Entry 8SD0 (electron microscopy, 3.80 A resolution); this record covers chains A and B.

[Chain A]
Molecule: Antiviral innate immune response receptor RIG-I
Organism: Homo sapiens
Notes: EC 3.6.4.13
UniProt: O95786 (DDX58_HUMAN); residue numbers follow UniProt; this construct covers 1-925
Amino-acid sequence (925 residues; numbered 1 to 925; the number before each row is that of its first residue):
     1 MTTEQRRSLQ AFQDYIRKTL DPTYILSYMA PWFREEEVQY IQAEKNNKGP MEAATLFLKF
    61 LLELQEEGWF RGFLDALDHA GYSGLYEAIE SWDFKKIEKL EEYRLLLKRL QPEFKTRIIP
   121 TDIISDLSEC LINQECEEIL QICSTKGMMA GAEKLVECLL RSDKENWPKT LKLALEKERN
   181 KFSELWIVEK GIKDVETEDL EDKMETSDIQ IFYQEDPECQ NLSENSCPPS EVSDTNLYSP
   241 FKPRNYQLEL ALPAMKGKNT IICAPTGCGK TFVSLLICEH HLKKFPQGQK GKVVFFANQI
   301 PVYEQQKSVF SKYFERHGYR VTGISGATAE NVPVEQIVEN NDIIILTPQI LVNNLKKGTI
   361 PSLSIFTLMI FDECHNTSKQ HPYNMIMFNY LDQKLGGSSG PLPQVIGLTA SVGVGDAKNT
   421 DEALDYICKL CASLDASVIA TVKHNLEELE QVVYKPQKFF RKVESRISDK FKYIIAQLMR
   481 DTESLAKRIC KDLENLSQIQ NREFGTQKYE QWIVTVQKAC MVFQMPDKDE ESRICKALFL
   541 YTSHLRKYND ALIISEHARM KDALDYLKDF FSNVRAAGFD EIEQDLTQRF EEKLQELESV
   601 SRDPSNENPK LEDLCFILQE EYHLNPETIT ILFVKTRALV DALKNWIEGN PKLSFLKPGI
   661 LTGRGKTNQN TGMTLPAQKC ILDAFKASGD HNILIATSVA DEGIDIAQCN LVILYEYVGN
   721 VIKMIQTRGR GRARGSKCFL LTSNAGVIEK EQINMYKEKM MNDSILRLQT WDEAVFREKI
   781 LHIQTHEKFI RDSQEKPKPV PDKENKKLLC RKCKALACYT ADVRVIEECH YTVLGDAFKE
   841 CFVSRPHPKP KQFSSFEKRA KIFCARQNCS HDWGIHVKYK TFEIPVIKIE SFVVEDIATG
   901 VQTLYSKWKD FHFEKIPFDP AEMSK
Disordered / not traced: 1-241, 662-689, 700-706, 724-734, 924-925
Bound ions: Zn2+: Cys810, Cys864, Cys869
UniProt features mapped onto this chain:
  - motif: Asp372 to His375 (DECH box)
  - binding site (ATP): Ala264 to Thr271
  - binding site (Zn(2+)): Cys810, Cys813, Cys864, Cys869
  - modified residue: Ser8 (Microbial infection: Phosphoserine), Thr170 (Phosphothreonine), Asn495 (Microbial infection: Deamidated asparagine), Asn549 (Microbial infection: Deamidated asparagine), Thr770 (Phosphothreonine), Ser854 (Phosphoserine), Ser855 (Phosphoserine), Lys858 (N6-acetyllysine), Lys909 (N6-acetyllysine)
  - cross-link (Glycyl lysine isopeptide (Lys-Gly)): Lys48 (interchain with G-Cter in ubiquitin), Lys96 (interchain with G-Cter in ubiquitin), Lys154 (interchain with G-Cter in ubiquitin), Lys164 (interchain with G-Cter in ubiquitin), Lys172 (interchain with G-Cter in ubiquitin), Lys181 (interchain with G-Cter in ubiquitin), Lys193 (interchain with G-Cter in ubiquitin), Lys203 (interchain with G-Cter in ubiquitin), Lys812 (interchain with G-Cter in ubiquitin)
  - natural variant: Cys268 (C268F: In SGMRT2), Glu373 (E373A: In SGMRT2)
  - mutagenesis: Ser8 (S8E: Complete loss of MARCHF5-mediated degradation), Thr55 (T55I: No IRF3 signaling activity. No effect on dsRNA binding), Lys99 (K99R: Little or no effect on ubiquitination of the 2 CARD domain. Abolishes ubiquitination by RNF125), Lys154 (K154R: Reduction of ubiquitination. Reduction of INFB induction), Lys164 (K164R: Reduction of ubiquitination. Reduction of INFB induction), Lys169 (K169R: Little or no effect on ubiquitination of the 2 CARD domains), Lys172 (K172R: Complete loss of ubiquitination. No interaction with MAVS/IPS1. No induction of IFN-beta), Lys181 (K181R: Little or no effect on ubiquitination of the 2 CARD domains), Lys190 (K190R: Little or no effect on ubiquitination of the 2 CARD domains), Lys193 (K193R: Little or no effect on ubiquitination of the 2 CARD domains), Lys270 (K270A: No IRF3 signaling activity. Loss of dsRNA-induced ATPase activity. No effect on ds-RNA binding. Changed RIG-I signaling pathway), Asp372 to His375 (Loss of dsRNA-induced ATPase activity. No effect on ds-RNA binding. Changed RIG-I signaling pathway), 12 further mutagenesis entries in UniProt

[Chain B]
Molecule: p3SLR14
Sequence (32 nucleotides; each row starts with the number of its first residue):
     1 XGAUCGAUCG AUCGUUCGCG AUCGAUCGAU CC
Modified positions: GTP (guanosine-5'-triphosphate) at position 1

[Interface between chain A and chain B]
Pairs across the interface (53; chain A residue first):
  Asn298(A) - U30(B)  hydrogen bond to the sugar
  Asn298(A) - C31(B)  sugar contact
  Ile300(A) - C31(B)  hydrogen bond to the phosphate
  Ile300(A) - C32(B)  phosphate contact
  Ser325(A) - C32(B)  phosphate contact
  Gly326(A) - C32(B)  hydrogen bond to the phosphate
  Thr347(A) - C32(B)  phosphate contact
  Gln349(A) - C31(B)  sugar contact
  Gln349(A) - C32(B)  sugar contact
  Asn353(A) - C32(B)  hydrogen bond to the sugar
  Lys379(A) - U4(B)  phosphate contact
  Lys379(A) - C5(B)  phosphate contact
  Lys379(A) - G6(B)  salt bridge to the phosphate
  Gln380(A) - U4(B)  sugar contact
  His381(A) - U4(B)  sugar contact
  His381(A) - C5(B)  sugar contact
  Ile499(A) - G10(B)  sugar contact
  Ile499(A) - A11(B)  sugar contact
  Gln507(A) - U8(B)  hydrogen bond to the base
  Gln507(A) - C9(B)  sugar contact
  Gln507(A) - U26(B)  hydrogen bond to the base
  Glu510(A) - U26(B)  sugar contact
  Gln511(A) - A25(B)  sugar contact
  Val514(A) - A25(B)  sugar contact
  Lys518(A) - A25(B)  salt bridge to the phosphate
  Arg546(A) - U26(B)  hydrogen bond to the phosphate
  Arg546(A) - C27(B)  salt bridge to the phosphate
  Lys635(A) - C27(B)  hydrogen bond to the sugar
  Lys635(A) - G28(B)  sugar contact
  Thr636(A) - C27(B)  sugar contact
  Arg637(A) - G28(B)  salt bridge to the phosphate
  Thr697(A) - G28(B)  phosphate contact
  Ser698(A) - G28(B)  hydrogen bond to the sugar
  Val718(A) - A7(B)  hydrogen bond to the sugar
  Lys750(A) - U8(B)  salt bridge to the phosphate
  Cys829(A) - G2(B)  sugar contact
  His830(A) - GTP_1(B)
  His847(A) - GTP_1(B)
  Lys851(A) - C32(B)  base contact
  Phe853(A) - GTP_1(B)
  Phe853(A) - C32(B)  base contact
  Ser854(A) - C32(B)  hydrogen bond to the phosphate
  Lys861(A) - GTP_1(B)
  Asp872(A) - GTP_1(B)
  Ile875(A) - GTP_1(B)
  Ile887(A) - GTP_1(B)
  Ile887(A) - G2(B)  phosphate contact
  Lys888(A) - GTP_1(B)
  Lys888(A) - G2(B)  phosphate contact
  Ser906(A) - A25(B)  hydrogen bond to the phosphate
  Lys907(A) - A3(B)  phosphate contact
  Trp908(A) - G2(B)  hydrogen bond to the phosphate
  Lys909(A) - A3(B)  phosphate contact
Other interface residues (no listed pair), chain A (50 interface residues in all): Gln299, Pro301, Ile350, Ser378, Pro382, Gln498, Gln500, Lys508, Lys858, Val886, Asp910
Other interface residues (no listed pair), chain B (20 interface residues in all): G24, A29

[In short]
The interface between chain A and chain B involves 50 residues on one side and 20 on the other; the contacts
include 13 hydrogen bonds and 5 salt bridges. Among the polar pairs are Gln507(A)-U8(B), Gln507(A)-U26(B) and
Asn298(A)-U30(B).
Chain A is Antiviral innate immune response receptor RIG-I (Homo sapiens) and chain B is p3SLR14; the
structure, Cryo-EM structure of RIG-I in complex with p3SLR14, was determined by electron microscopy.
